PDB entry 1LEI | X-ray diffraction, 2.70 A resolution | chains D and A of the 4 polymer chains in the assembly

Chain D:
Molecule: 17-nt DNA strand
Sequence (17 nucleotides; each row starts with the number of its first residue):
     1 TCTGXACXXX CCCTGAG
Modified positions: 5IU (5-iodo-2'-deoxyuridine-5'-monophosphate) at position 5, 5IU (5-iodo-2'-deoxyuridine-5'-monophosphate) at position 8, 5IU (5-iodo-2'-deoxyuridine-5'-monophosphate) at position 9, 5IU (5-iodo-2'-deoxyuridine-5'-monophosphate) at position 10

Chain A:
Name: Nuclear factor nf-kappa-B P65 subunit
From: Mus musculus
Notes: fragment: p65 RHR
Reference sequence: Q04207 (TF65_MOUSE); numbering as in UniProt (aligned over 20-291)
Amino-acid sequence (274 residues; numbered 18 to 291; the number before each row is that of its first residue):
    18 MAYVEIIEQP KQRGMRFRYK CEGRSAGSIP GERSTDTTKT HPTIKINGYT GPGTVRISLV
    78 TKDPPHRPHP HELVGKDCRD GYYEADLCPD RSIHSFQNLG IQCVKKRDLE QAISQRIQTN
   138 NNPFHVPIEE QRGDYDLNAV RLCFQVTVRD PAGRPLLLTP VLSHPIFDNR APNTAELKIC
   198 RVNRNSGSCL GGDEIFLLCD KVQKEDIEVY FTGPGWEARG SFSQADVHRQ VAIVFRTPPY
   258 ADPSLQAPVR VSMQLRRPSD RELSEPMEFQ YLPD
Not modelled in the structure: 18
Sequence notes: cloning artifact (18-19)
Swiss-Prot annotation at these positions:
  - modified residue: Cys38 (Cysteine persulfide), Lys122 (N6-acetyllysine), Lys123 (N6-acetyllysine), Thr176 (Phosphothreonine), Lys218 (N6-acetyllysine), Lys221 (N6-acetyllysine), Thr254 (Phosphothreonine), Ser276 (Phosphoserine), Ser281 (Phosphoserine)
  - cross-link (Glycyl lysine isopeptide (Lys-Gly)): Lys37 (interchain with G-Cter in SUMO3), Lys122 (interchain with G-Cter in SUMO3), Lys123 (interchain with G-Cter in SUMO3)
  - mutagenesis: Cys38 (C38S: Abolishes sulfhydration and impairs interaction with RPS3), Ser281 (S281A/E: Abolishes DNA-binding and transcriptional activity)

Interface between chain D and chain A:
Residue-residue contacts - 11 pairs, chain D then chain A:
  DC2(D) - Ser42(A)  hydrogen bond to the phosphate
  DC2(D) - Ala43(A)  sugar contact
  DC2(D) - Ser45(A)  phosphate contact
  DC2(D) - Asn115(A)  phosphate contact
  DT3(D) - Arg35(A)  hydrogen bond to the base
  DT3(D) - Gly44(A)  phosphate contact
  DT3(D) - Ser45(A)  phosphate contact
  DT3(D) - Lys56(A)  salt bridge to the phosphate
  DG4(D) - Arg35(A)  hydrogen bond to the base
  DG4(D) - Glu39(A)  base contact
  5IU_5(D) - Arg33(A)  base contact

Summary:
The interface between chain D and chain A involves 4 residues on one side and 9 on the other; the contacts
include 3 hydrogen bonds and 1 salt bridge. Among the polar pairs are DT3(D)-Arg35(A), DG4(D)-Arg35(A) and
DC2(D)-Ser42(A).
Chain D is a 17-nt DNA strand and chain A is Nuclear factor nf-kappa-B P65 subunit (Mus musculus); the
structure, The kB DNA sequence from the HLV-LTR functions as an allosteric regulator of HIV transcription, was
determined by X-ray diffraction.
